Entry 7TSQ (X-ray diffraction, 2.11 A resolution); this record covers chains A and D of the 4 polymer chains in the assembly.

Chain A:
Molecule: Cap2
From: Enterobacter cloacae
Notes: engineered mutation(s): C548A
Chain sequence (244 residues; row label = number of the first residue in the row):
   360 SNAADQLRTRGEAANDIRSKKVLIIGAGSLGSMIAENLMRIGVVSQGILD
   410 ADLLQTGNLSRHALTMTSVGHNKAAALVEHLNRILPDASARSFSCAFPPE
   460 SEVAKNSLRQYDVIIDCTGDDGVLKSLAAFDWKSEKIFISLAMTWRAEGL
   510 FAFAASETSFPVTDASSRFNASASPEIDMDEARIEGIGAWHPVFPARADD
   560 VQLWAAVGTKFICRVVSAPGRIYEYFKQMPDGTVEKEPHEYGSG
Not modelled in the structure: 360-370, 533-546, 603
Ion coordination: Mg2+ near Gln-414 (its only coordinating residue here)
Residues lining bound ligands: adenosine monophosphate (AMP): Ile-384, Gly-385, Ala-386, Gly-387, Ser-388, Leu-408, Asp-409, Asp-411, Lys-432, Ala-455, Phe-456, Cys-476, Thr-477, Asp-479, Val-482
From the paper describing this entry:
  - conformationally variable residues (order/disorder transition): Ser-533 to Ile-546

Chain D:
Molecule: Cyclic AMP-AMP-GMP synthase
From: Enterobacter cloacae
Notes: EC 2.7.7.-
UniProt: P0DSP4 (CDND2_ENTCL); residue numbers follow UniProt; this construct covers 370-381
Chain sequence (12 residues; row label = number of the first residue in the row):
   370 KPAEPQKTGRFA
Not modelled in the structure: 370-376
Covalent attachments: adenosine monophosphate (AMP) linked to Ala-381
UniProt features mapped onto this chain:
  - mutagenesis: Gln-375 (Q375A: CdnD-GFP fusion cleaved by Cap3), Lys-376 (K376A: CdnD-GFP fusion cleaved by Cap3), Thr-377 (T377A: CdnD-GFP fusion cleaved by Cap3), Gly-378 (G378E: CdnD-GFP fusion cleaved by Cap3), Arg-379 (R379A: Reduced CdnD-GFP fusion cleavage by Cap3), Phe-380 (F380A: Significantly reduced CdnD-GFP fusion cleavage by Cap3), Ala-381 (A381E: Reduced CdnD-GFP fusion cleavage by Cap3)

Interface between chain A and chain D:
Pairs across the interface - 24 pairs, chain A then chain D:
  Gly-387(A) with Ala-381(D)
  Ser-388(A) with Ala-381(D), hydrogen bond (backbone-backbone)
  Leu-389(A) with Ala-381(D), hydrogen bond (backbone-backbone)
  Arg-420(A) with Phe-380(D)
  Cys-476(A) with Ala-381(D)
  Thr-477(A) with Ala-381(D)
  Gly-478(A) with Arg-379(D); Ala-381(D)
  Asp-479(A) with Arg-379(D)
  Asp-480(A) with Arg-379(D), salt bridge
  Leu-483(A) with Arg-379(D)
  Ser-499(A) with Arg-379(D)
  Ala-501(A) with Arg-379(D)
  Met-502(A) with Gly-378(D); Arg-379(D); Phe-380(D), hydrogen bond (backbone-backbone)
  Thr-503(A) with Phe-380(D)
  Phe-510(A) with Gly-378(D); Arg-379(D)
  Phe-528(A) with Thr-377(D); Arg-379(D)
  Asn-529(A) with Thr-377(D), hydrogen bond (side chain-backbone)
  Ala-532(A) with Thr-377(D)
  Ala-555(A) with Phe-380(D), hydrophobic
Interface residues without a listed pair, chain A (22 interface residues in all): Gly-390, Leu-500, Trp-504

In short:
The interface between chain A and chain D involves 22 residues on one side and 5 on the other; the contacts
include 4 hydrogen bonds and 1 salt bridge. Polar pairs include Asp-480(A)/Arg-379(D), Asn-529(A)/Thr-377(D)
and Ser-388(A)/Ala-381(D). Ligands of chain A: adenosine monophosphate. Covalently linked adenosine
monophosphate: at Ala-381(D). From the paper: conformational variability at Ser-533(A).
Here chain A is Cap2 and chain D is Cyclic AMP-AMP-GMP synthase, both from Enterobacter cloacae. Entry 7TSQ
(Structure of Enterobacter cloacae Cap2 bound to CdnD02 C-terminus, AMP state) was determined by X-ray
diffraction, deposited together with 7TO3, 7TQD and 7TSX.
